6GN7 - chains H and E of the 3 polymer chains in the assembly; structure by X-ray diffraction, 2.80 A resolution.

[Chain H]
Molecule: Prothrombin
Organism: Homo sapiens
Notes: EC 3.4.21.5
UniProt: P00734 (THRB_HUMAN); the construct lacks a stretch of the UniProt sequence and is renumbered around it, so the offset changes along the chain: 16-36 = UniProt 364-384; 37-60 = UniProt 386-409; 61-77 = UniProt 419-435; 78-97 = UniProt 437-456; 6 more segments
Chain sequence (259 residues; row label = number of the first residue in the row; note: 1 number in that range is skipped by the numbering (no residue carries it; nothing is unmodelled there); a row labelled like 60A-60I holds insertion residues (60A, then the next letters in order)):
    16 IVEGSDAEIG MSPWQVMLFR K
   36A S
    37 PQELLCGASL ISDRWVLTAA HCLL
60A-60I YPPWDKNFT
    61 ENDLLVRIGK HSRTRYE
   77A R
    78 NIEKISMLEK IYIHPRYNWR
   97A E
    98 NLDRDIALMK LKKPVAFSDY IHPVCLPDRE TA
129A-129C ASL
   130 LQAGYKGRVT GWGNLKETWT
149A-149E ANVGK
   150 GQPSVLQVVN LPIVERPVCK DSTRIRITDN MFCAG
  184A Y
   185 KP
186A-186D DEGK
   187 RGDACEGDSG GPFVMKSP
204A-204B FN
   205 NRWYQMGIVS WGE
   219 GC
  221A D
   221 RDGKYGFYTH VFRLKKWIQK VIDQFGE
Not modelled in the structure: 247
Cystine bridges: Cys42-Cys58, Cys168-Cys182, Cys191-Cys220
Covalent attachments: compound 0G6 linked to His57, Ser195; N-acetylglucosamine (NAG) linked to Asn60G
Swiss-Prot annotation at these positions:
  - region: Ala183 to Val200 (High affinity receptor-binding region which is also known as the TP508 peptide)
  - active site (Charge relay system): His57, Asp102, Ser195
  - glycosylation: Asn60G (N-linked (GlcNAc...) (complex) asparagine)
What the authors report for this chain:
  - binding site for Nu172, DNA (chain E): Arg75, Tyr76

[Chain E]
Molecule: Nu172, DNA
Sequence (26 nucleotides; numbered 1 to 26; the number before each row is that of its first residue):
     1 CGCCTAGGTT GGGTAGGGTG GTGGCG

[Interface between chain H and chain E]
Pairs across the interface (21):
  Ile24(H) - DG18(E)  base contact
  His71(H) - DG18(E)  base contact
  Arg75(H) - DT10(E)  hydrogen bond to the base
  Arg75(H) - DG11(E)  sugar contact
  Arg75(H) - DG13(E)  hydrogen bond to the base
  Arg75(H) - DG17(E)  base contact
  Arg75(H) - DG18(E)  base contact
  Arg75(H) - DT19(E)  hydrogen bond to the base
  Tyr76(H) - DT9(E)  stacking on the base
  Tyr76(H) - DT10(E)  hydrogen bond to the sugar
  Glu77(H) - DG18(E)  hydrogen bond to the base
  Arg77A(H) - DG8(E)  base contact
  Arg77A(H) - DT10(E)  hydrogen bond to the base
  Arg77A(H) - DT19(E)  hydrogen bond to the base
  Arg77A(H) - DG20(E)  hydrogen bond to the sugar
  Asn78(H) - DT19(E)  sugar contact
  Asn78(H) - DG20(E)  phosphate contact
  Ile79(H) - DG18(E)  base contact
  Ile79(H) - DT19(E)  base contact
  Ile82(H) - DT9(E)  base contact
  Tyr117(H) - DG18(E)  sugar contact
Other interface residues (no listed pair), chain H (12 interface residues in all): Gly69, Thr74
From the paper, about this interface:
  - specific contacts: Arg75(H)-DG13(E) (hydrogen bond), Tyr76(H)-DT9(E) (pi stacking)

[Summary]
Chain H and chain E form an interface of 12 and 9 residues respectively, with 8 hydrogen bonds and 1 aromatic
stacking contact. Polar pairs include Arg75(H)-DT10(E), Arg75(H)-DG13(E) and Arg75(H)-DT19(E). The authors
report a hydrogen bond between Arg75(H) and DG13(E); pi stacking between Tyr76(H) and DT9(E). The paper
reports a binding site for Nu172, DNA (chain E) at Arg75(H) and Tyr76(H).
Here chain H is Prothrombin (Homo sapiens) and chain E is Nu172, DNA. Entry 6GN7 (X-ray structure of the
complex between human alpha thrombin and NU172, a duplex/quadruplex 26-mer DNA aptamer ...) was determined by
X-ray diffraction together with 6EVV from the same study.
